3JBW - chains C and F of the 10 polymer chains in the assembly; structure by electron microscopy, 4.60 A resolution (low resolution: residue-level contacts below are approximate; hydrogen-bond / salt-bridge calls are withheld).

[Chain C]
Molecule: V(D)J recombination-activating protein 1
Organism: Danio rerio
Notes: EC 3.1.-.-, 6.3.2.-
UniProt: O13033 (RAG1_DANRE); residues 271-1031 here = UniProt positions 271-1031
Amino-acid sequence (764 residues; numbered 268 to 1031; the number before each row is that of its first residue):
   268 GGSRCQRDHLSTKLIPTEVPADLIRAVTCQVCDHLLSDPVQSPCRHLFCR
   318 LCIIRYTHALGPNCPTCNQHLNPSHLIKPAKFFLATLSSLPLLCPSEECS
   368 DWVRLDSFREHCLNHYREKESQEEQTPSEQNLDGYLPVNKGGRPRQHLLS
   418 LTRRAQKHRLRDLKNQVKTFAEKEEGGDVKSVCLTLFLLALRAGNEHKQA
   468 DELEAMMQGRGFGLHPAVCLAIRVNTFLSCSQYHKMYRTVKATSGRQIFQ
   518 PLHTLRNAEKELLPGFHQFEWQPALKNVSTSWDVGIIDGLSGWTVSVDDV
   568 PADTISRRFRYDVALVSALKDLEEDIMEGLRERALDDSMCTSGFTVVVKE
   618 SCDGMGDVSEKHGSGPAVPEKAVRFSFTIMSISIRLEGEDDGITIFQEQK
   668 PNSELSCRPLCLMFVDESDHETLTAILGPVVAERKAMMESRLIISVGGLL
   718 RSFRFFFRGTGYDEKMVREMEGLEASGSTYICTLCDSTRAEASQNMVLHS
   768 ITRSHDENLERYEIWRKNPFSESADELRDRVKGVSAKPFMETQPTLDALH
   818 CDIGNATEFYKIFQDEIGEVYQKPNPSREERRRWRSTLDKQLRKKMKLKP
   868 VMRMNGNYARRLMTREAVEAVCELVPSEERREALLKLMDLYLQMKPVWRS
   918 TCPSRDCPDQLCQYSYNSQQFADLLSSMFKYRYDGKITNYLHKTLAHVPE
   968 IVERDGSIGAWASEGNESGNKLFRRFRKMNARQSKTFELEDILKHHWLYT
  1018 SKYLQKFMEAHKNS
Unresolved in the structure: 268-407, 1030-1031
Construct notes: expression tag (268-270)
Ion coordination: Zn2+: Cys749, His959, His964

[Chain F]
Molecule: Nicked 12-RSS intermediate reverse strand
Sequence (50 nucleotides; numbered 1 to 50; the number before each row is that of its first residue):
     1 CTGCAGGGTTTTTGTTCCAGTCTGTAGCACTGTGTAAGACAGGCCAGATC

[Interface between chain C and chain F]
Contacting residue pairs (35):
  Glu463(C) - DC22(F)
  His464(C) - DT23(F)
  Lys465(C) - DC22(F)
  Lys465(C) - DT23(F)
  Asp620(C) - DG34(F)
  Asp620(C) - DT35(F)
  Gly621(C) - DT35(F)
  Met622(C) - DG34(F)
  Gly623(C) - DA36(F)
  Asp624(C) - DT35(F)
  Lys638(C) - DA36(F)
  Asp730(C) - DT35(F)
  Ala742(C) - DG38(F)
  Ala742(C) - DA39(F)
  Ser745(C) - DA39(F)
  Thr746(C) - DA39(F)
  Thr746(C) - DC40(F)
  Arg795(C) - DC40(F)
  Leu816(C) - DG34(F)
  Ile820(C) - DG34(F)
  Arg870(C) - DT35(F)
  Asn872(C) - DT33(F)
  Asn872(C) - DG34(F)
  Gly873(C) - DG34(F)
  Asn874(C) - DG34(F)
  Arg878(C) - DT31(F)
  Glu981(C) - DG34(F)
  Glu984(C) - DT33(F)
  Glu984(C) - DG34(F)
  Ser985(C) - DT33(F)
  Ser985(C) - DG34(F)
  Asn987(C) - DT33(F)
  Lys988(C) - DG32(F)
  Lys988(C) - DT33(F)
  Arg991(C) - DG34(F)
Other interface residues (no listed pair), chain C (35 interface residues in all): Asn462, Ser685, Lys732, Gly744, His817, Lys864, Met871, Arg877
Other interface residues (no listed pair), chain F (13 interface residues in all): DC30, DA37

[Overview]
35 residues of chain C face 13 of chain F across their interface. The Zn2+ site is built by Cys749(C),
His959(C) and His964(C).
Chain C is V(D)J recombination-activating protein 1 (Danio rerio) and chain F is Nicked 12-RSS intermediate
reverse strand; the structure, Cryo-electron microscopy structure of RAG Paired Complex (with NBD, no
symmetry), was determined by electron microscopy, deposited together with 3JBX and 3JBY.
